Entry 5OF4 (electron microscopy, 4.40 A resolution (low resolution: residue-level contacts below are approximate; hydrogen-bond / salt-bridge calls are withheld)); this record covers chains D and Y of the 10 polymer chains in the assembly.

Chain D:
Protein: General transcription factor IIH subunit 4, p52
Source organism: Homo sapiens
Reference sequence: Q92759 (TF2H4_HUMAN); residues 384-462 here = UniProt positions 384-462
Chain sequence (85 residues; numbered 378 to 462; the number before each row is that of its first residue; X marks 5 residues of unknown identity (built as UNK)):
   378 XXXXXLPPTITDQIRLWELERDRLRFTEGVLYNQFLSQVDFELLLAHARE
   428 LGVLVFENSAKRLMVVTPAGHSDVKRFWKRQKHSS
Unresolved in the structure: 459-462

Chain Y:
Protein: Unassigned secondary structure elements (p52 region)
Source organism: Homo sapiens
Chain sequence (232 residues; row label = number of the first residue in the row; note: 449 numbers in that range are skipped by the numbering (no residue carries them; nothing is unmodelled there); X marks 232 residues of unknown identity (built as UNK)):
    19 XXXXX
    25 XXXX
    36 XXXXXXXXXXXXXXX
    61 XXXXXXXXXXXXXXX
    92 XXXXXXXXXXXXXX
   107 XXXXXXXXXXXXX
   121 XXXXXXXXXXXXXXXXXXXXXXXXXXX
   236 XXXXXXXXXXXXXXX
   261 XXXXXXXXXXXX
   303 XXXXXXXXXXXXXXXXXX
   373 XXXXXXXXXXXXX
   498 XXXXXXXXXXXXXXX
   520 XXXXX
   530 XXXXX
   537 XXXXXXX
   601 XXXXXXXXXXXX
   641 XXXXXXXXXXXXXX
   662 XXXXXXXXXX
   687 XXXXXXXXXXXXX

Chain D / chain Y interface:
Chain D side of the interface, 6 residues: Leu383, Ile387, Gln390, Trp394, Glu395, Arg398

Summary:
No residue of chain D is in contact with chain Y.
Chain D is General transcription factor IIH subunit 4, p52 and chain Y is Unassigned secondary structure
elements (p52 region), both from Homo sapiens; the structure, The cryo-EM structure of human TFIIH, was
determined by electron microscopy.
